Entry 8FU6 (electron microscopy, 2.90 A resolution); this record covers chains B and N of the 6 polymer chains in the assembly.

[Chain B]
Name: Guanine nucleotide-binding protein G(I)/G(S)/G(T) subunit beta-1
Source organism: Homo sapiens
UniProtKB: P62873 (GBB1_HUMAN); residue numbers follow UniProt; this construct covers 2-340
Chain sequence (358 residues; row label = number of the first residue in the row; numbers below 1 keep their minus sign (Met-17 is residue -17)):
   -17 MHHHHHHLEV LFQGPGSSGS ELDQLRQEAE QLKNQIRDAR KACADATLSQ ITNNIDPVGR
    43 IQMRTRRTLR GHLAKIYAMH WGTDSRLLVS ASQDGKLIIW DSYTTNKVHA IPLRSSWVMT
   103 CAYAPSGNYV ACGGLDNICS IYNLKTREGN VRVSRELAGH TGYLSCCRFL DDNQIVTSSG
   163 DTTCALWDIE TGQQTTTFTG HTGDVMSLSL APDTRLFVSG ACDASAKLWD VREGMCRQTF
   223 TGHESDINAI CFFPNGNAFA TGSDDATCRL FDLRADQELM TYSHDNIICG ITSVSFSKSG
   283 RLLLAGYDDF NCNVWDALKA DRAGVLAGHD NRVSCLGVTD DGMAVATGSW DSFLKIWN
Unresolved in the structure: -17 to 1
Construct notes: expression tag (-17 to 1)
UniProt features mapped onto this chain:
  - modified residue: Ser2 (N-acetylserine), His266 (Phosphohistidine)
  - natural variant: Leu30 (L30F: In MRD42; uncertain significance), Arg52 (R52G: In MRD42), Gly64 (G64V: In MRD42), Asp76 (D76E: In MRD42; D76G: In MRD42), Gly77 (G77S: In MRD42), Lys78 (K78R: In MRD42), Ile80 (I80N: In MRD42; I80T: In MRD42), His91 (H91R: In MRD42; uncertain significance), Ala92 (A92T: In MRD42), Pro94 (P94S: In MRD42), Leu95 (L95P: In MRD42), Arg96 (R96L: In MRD42), 5 further natural variant entries in UniProt

[Chain N]
Name: Nb35
Source organism: Lama glama
Chain sequence (138 residues; row label = number of the first residue in the row):
     1 QVQLQESGGG LVQPGGSLRL SCAASGFTFS NYKMNWVRQA PGKGLEWVSD ISQSGASISY
    61 TGSVKGRFTI SRDNAKNTLY LQMNSLKPED TAVYYCARCP APFTRDCFDV TSTTYAYRGQ
   121 GTQVTVSSHH HHHHEPEA
Unresolved in the structure: 129-138
Disulfides: Cys22-Cys96, Cys99-Cys107

[Chain B / chain N interface]
Contacting residue pairs - 14 pairs, chain B then chain N:
  Arg8(B) - Gln5(N)
  Arg8(B) - Gln120(N)
  Lys15(B) - Gln1(N)
  Thr184(B) - Thr114(N)
  Cys204(B) - Tyr117(N)  hydrogen bond (backbone-side chain)
  Glu226(B) - Val2(N)
  Glu226(B) - Gly26(N)
  Glu226(B) - Tyr32(N)
  Glu226(B) - Arg98(N)  hydrogen bond (backbone-side chain)
  Ser227(B) - Pro100(N)  hydrogen bond (side chain-backbone)
  Ser227(B) - Tyr117(N)
  Asp228(B) - Pro100(N)
  Asp228(B) - Tyr117(N)  hydrogen bond
  Ile270(B) - Phe103(N)  hydrophobic
Interface residues without a listed pair, chain B (13 interface residues in all): Asp205, Ala206, Gly224, His225, Asp246
Interface residues without a listed pair, chain N (15 interface residues in all): Phe27, Thr28, Pro102, Ala116

[In short]
13 residues of chain B face 15 of chain N across their interface, with 4 hydrogen bonds. Polar contacts
include Cys204(B)-Tyr117(N), Glu226(B)-Arg98(N) and Ser227(B)-Pro100(N).
Here chain B is Guanine nucleotide-binding protein G(I)/G(S)/G(T) subunit beta-1 (Homo sapiens) and chain N is
Nb35 (Lama glama). Entry 8FU6 (GCGR-Gs complex in the presence of RAMP2) was determined by electron
microscopy.
